7O6Y - chains B and H of the 42 polymer chains in the assembly; structure by electron microscopy, 3.40 A resolution.

[Chain B]
Molecule: NADH dehydrogenase [ubiquinone] flavoprotein 1, mitochondrial
Source organism: Yarrowia lipolytica
Notes: EC 7.1.1.2
UniProt: Q9UUU2 (Q9UUU2_YARLL); numbering as in UniProt (aligned over 1-488)
Chain sequence (488 residues; numbered 1 to 488; the number before each row is that of its first residue):
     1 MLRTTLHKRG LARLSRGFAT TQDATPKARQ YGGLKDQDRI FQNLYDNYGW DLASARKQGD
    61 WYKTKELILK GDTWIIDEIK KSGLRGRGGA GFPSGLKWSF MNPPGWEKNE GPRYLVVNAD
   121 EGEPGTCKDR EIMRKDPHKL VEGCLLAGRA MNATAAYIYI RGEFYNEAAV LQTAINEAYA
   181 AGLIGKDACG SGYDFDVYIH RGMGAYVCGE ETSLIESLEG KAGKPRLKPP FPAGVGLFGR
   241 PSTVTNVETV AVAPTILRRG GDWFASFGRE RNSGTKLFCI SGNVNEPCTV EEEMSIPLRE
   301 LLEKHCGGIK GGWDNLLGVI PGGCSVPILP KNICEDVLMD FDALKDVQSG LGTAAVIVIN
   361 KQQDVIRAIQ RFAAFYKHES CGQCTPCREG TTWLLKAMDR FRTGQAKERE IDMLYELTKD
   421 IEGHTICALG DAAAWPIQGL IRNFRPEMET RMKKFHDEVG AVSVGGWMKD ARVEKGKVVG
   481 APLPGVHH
Not modelled in the structure: 1-29, 487-488
Bound ions: 4Fe-4S cluster Fe: C381, C384, C387, C427
Ligand contacts:
  - FMN (flavin mononucleotide): G86, R87, G88, G89, A90, K97, N118, D120, E121, G122, Y206, G209, E210, E211, V244, T245, N246, T249, A428, L429
  - NADH (NAI; 1,4-dihydronicotinamide adenine dinucleotide): G88, G89, A90, F92, K97, F100, E121, G122, E123, Y206, E210, E211, F231, P232, S325, G352, T353, A428
  - 4Fe-4S cluster (SF4): V207, P225, S380, C381, G382, Q383, C384, C387, R388, T425, I426, C427, L429, G430

[Chain H]
Molecule: Subunit NUHM of NADH:Ubiquinone Oxidoreductase (Complex I)
Source organism: Yarrowia lipolytica
Notes: EC 1.6.99.3
UniProt: Q9UUT9 (Q9UUT9_YARLL); numbering as in UniProt (aligned over 1-243)
Chain sequence (243 residues; row label = number of the first residue in the row):
     1 MLRLIRPRLA ALARPTTRAP QALNARTHIV SVHRNTENNN PSIPFEFSPE NMKRAEEVIA
    61 KYPPQYKKAA VMPLLDIGQR QLGYTSISVM NYVAKLLEMP PMRVYEVATF YTMYNRTPMG
   121 RYHLQICTTT PCQLCGSDGI MEAVQNTLNI KPGETTKDNL FTLSEVECLG ACVNAPMMAI
   181 NDDYYEDLTP EGTVKLLEDC KAGKMPTPGP ENHVRRDCEP ASGQKVLLSK EPHNVADFLQ
   241 EGI
Not modelled in the structure: 1-27
Bound ions: 2Fe-2S cluster Fe: C127, C132, C168, C172
Ligand contacts: 2Fe-2S cluster (FES): C127, T129, P131, C132, C168, L169, G170, A171, C172, A175, M177

[Chain B / chain H interface]
Residue-residue contacts (115; chain B residue first):
  D36(B) - V226(H)
  D36(B) - L227(H)
  D36(B) - H233(H)  hydrogen bond (backbone-side chain)
  Q37(B) - H233(H)  hydrogen bond (backbone-side chain)
  R39(B) - V226(H)
  R39(B) - L227(H)
  R39(B) - H233(H)
  Q42(B) - L227(H)
  Q42(B) - P232(H)
  Q42(B) - H233(H)  hydrogen bond
  L44(B) - C218(H)  hydrogen bond (backbone-side chain)
  Y45(B) - V226(H)
  Y45(B) - L227(H)  hydrophobic
  N47(B) - L227(H)
  Y48(B) - L227(H)
  Y48(B) - S229(H)
  Y48(B) - E231(H)
  Y48(B) - P232(H)
  K57(B) - N234(H)  hydrogen bond (backbone-side chain)
  Q58(B) - H233(H)
  Q58(B) - N234(H)
  Q58(B) - V235(H)  hydrogen bond (backbone-backbone)
  K63(B) - I243(H)
  W74(B) - Q240(H)
  E78(B) - Q240(H)
  Y114(B) - P63(H)
  P124(B) - T129(H)
  G125(B) - C172(H)
  C127(B) - G170(H)  hydrogen bond (side chain-backbone)
  C127(B) - A171(H)  hydrophobic
  C127(B) - C172(H)  hydrogen bond (side chain-backbone)
  C127(B) - V173(H)
  R130(B) - G170(H)
  R130(B) - A171(H)
  R130(B) - E186(H)  salt bridge
  E131(B) - C218(H)
  K135(B) - C218(H)  hydrogen bond
  Y157(B) - K61(H)  hydrogen bond (side chain-backbone)
  Y157(B) - P63(H)
  R161(B) - C168(H)  hydrogen bond (side chain-backbone)
  R161(B) - G170(H)
  G162(B) - M113(H)
  E163(B) - M113(H)
  E163(B) - L169(H)
  E163(B) - Y184(H)  hydrogen bond (backbone-side chain)
  F164(B) - L169(H)
  F164(B) - Y184(H)
  Y165(B) - R80(H)
  Y165(B) - D182(H)
  N166(B) - D183(H)
  Y198(B) - K61(H)
  H200(B) - Y62(H)  hydrogen bond
  H200(B) - A69(H)
  H200(B) - M72(H)
  R201(B) - M72(H)
  R201(B) - D76(H)  salt bridge
  G202(B) - M72(H)
  M203(B) - M72(H)
  M203(B) - Y111(H)
  M203(B) - T112(H)
  M203(B) - M113(H)  hydrophobic
  M203(B) - Y114(H)  hydrogen bond
  G204(B) - T112(H)  hydrogen bond (backbone-side chain)
  G204(B) - M113(H)  hydrogen bond (backbone-side chain)
  A205(B) - F110(H)  hydrophobic
  A205(B) - Y111(H)  hydrophobic
  C208(B) - Y111(H)  hydrophobic
  S217(B) - M72(H)
  S217(B) - Y111(H)
  L218(B) - A69(H)
  E219(B) - K68(H)  salt bridge
  E219(B) - A69(H)
  G220(B) - V107(H)
  K221(B) - K68(H)
  K221(B) - Y111(H)  hydrogen bond (backbone-side chain)
  A222(B) - F110(H)  hydrophobic
  A222(B) - Y111(H)
  G223(B) - F110(H)
  G223(B) - Y111(H)  hydrogen bond (backbone-side chain)
  F238(B) - P63(H)
  F238(B) - Y66(H)
  L257(B) - Q240(H)
  R258(B) - V235(H)
  R258(B) - L239(H)
  R258(B) - Q240(H)  hydrogen bond (backbone-backbone)
  R259(B) - H233(H)
  R259(B) - F238(H)
  G260(B) - Q240(H)
  S281(B) - P131(H)
  S281(B) - C172(H)  hydrogen bond (side chain-backbone)
  G282(B) - C135(H)
  N283(B) - L134(H)  hydrogen bond (side chain-backbone)
  E286(B) - P220(H)
  E286(B) - S222(H)  hydrogen bond
  P287(B) - V173(H)
  P287(B) - R215(H)  hydrogen bond (backbone-side chain)
  C288(B) - V173(H)
  C288(B) - P220(H)  hydrophobic
  T289(B) - V173(H)
  T289(B) - C218(H)
  K304(B) - K225(H)
  I357(B) - P131(H)  hydrophobic
  V358(B) - L134(H)
  I359(B) - L134(H)  hydrophobic
  Q363(B) - L134(H)
  R367(B) - Q133(H)  hydrogen bond
  R367(B) - D138(H)  salt bridge
  A368(B) - T130(H)  hydrogen bond (backbone-side chain)
  A368(B) - Q133(H)
  R371(B) - T128(H)  hydrogen bond (side chain-backbone)
  R371(B) - T130(H)
  R371(B) - E167(H)  salt bridge
  F372(B) - T130(H)
  F375(B) - E167(H)
  H378(B) - E167(H)
Other interface residues (no listed pair), chain B (76 interface residues in all): G59, E66, L67, T126, R134, Q172, I199, V207, G261, E379, C381
Other interface residues (no listed pair), chain H (57 interface residues in all): V71, D217, A221, Q224, K230, G242

[Overview]
76 residues of chain B and 57 residues of chain H are in contact, with 26 hydrogen bonds and 5 salt bridges.
Polar contacts include R130(B)-E186(H), R201(B)-D76(H) and E219(B)-K68(H). Chain B binds 4Fe-4S cluster,
flavin mononucleotide and NADH. Ligands of chain H: 2Fe-2S cluster.
Here chain B is NADH dehydrogenase [ubiquinone] flavoprotein 1, mitochondrial and chain H is Subunit NUHM of
NADH:Ubiquinone Oxidoreductase (Complex I), both from Yarrowia lipolytica. Entry 7O6Y (Cryo-EM structure of
respiratory complex I under turnover) was determined by electron microscopy (same publication as 7O71).
